Entry 3VW3 (X-ray diffraction, 2.50 A resolution); this record covers chains L and A of the 4 polymer chains in the assembly.

[Chain L]
Protein: Anti-(6-4) photoproduct antibody 64M-5 Fab (light chain)
Organism: Mus musculus
Notes: antibody fragment or engineered binder
Chain sequence (217 residues; each row starts with the number of its first residue; note: 1 number in that range is skipped by the numbering (no residue carries it; nothing is unmodelled there); a row labelled like 27A-27E holds insertion residues (27A, then the next letters in order)):
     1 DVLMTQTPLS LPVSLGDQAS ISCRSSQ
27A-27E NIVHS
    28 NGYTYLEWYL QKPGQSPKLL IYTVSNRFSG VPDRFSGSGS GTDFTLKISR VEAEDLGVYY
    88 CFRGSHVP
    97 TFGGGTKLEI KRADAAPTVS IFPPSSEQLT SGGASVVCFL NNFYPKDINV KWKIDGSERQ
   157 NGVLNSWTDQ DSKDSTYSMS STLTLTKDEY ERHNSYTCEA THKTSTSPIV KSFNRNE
Not modelled in the structure: 1, 213
Cystine bridges: Cys23-Cys88, Cys134-Cys194

[Chain A]
Molecule: 18-nt DNA strand
Sequence (18 nucleotides; numbered 1 to 18; the number before each row is that of its first residue):
     1 GCGAGTGAXX ATGGACGG
Modified positions: 64T (5-hydroxy-thymidine-5'-monophosphate) at position 9; 5PY (1-(2'-deoxy-5'-O-phosphono-beta-D-erythro-pentofuranosyl)-5-methylpyrimidin-2(1h)-one) at position 10

[Interface between chain L and chain A]
Contacting residue pairs - 11 pairs, chain L then chain A:
  His27D(L) with 64T_9(A), salt bridge to the phosphate
  Asn28(L) with DA8(A), sugar contact
  Tyr30(L) with DA8(A), stacking on the base
  Tyr32(L) with DA8(A), hydrogen bond to the base; 64T_9(A), hydrogen bond to the sugar
  Thr50(L) with DA8(A), base contact
  Gly91(L) with 5PY_10(A), sugar contact
  Ser92(L) with 64T_9(A), phosphate contact; 5PY_10(A), phosphate contact
  His93(L) with 5PY_10(A), hydrogen bond to the phosphate; DA11(A), stacking on the base
Other interface residues (no listed pair), chain L (9 interface residues in all): Pro95

[Overview]
9 residues of chain L face 4 of chain A across their interface, with 3 hydrogen bonds, 1 salt bridge and 2
aromatic stacking contacts. Polar contacts include Tyr32(L)-DA8(A), Tyr32(L)-64T_9(A) and His93(L)-5PY_10(A).
Chain L is Anti-(6-4) photoproduct antibody 64M-5 Fab (light chain) (Mus musculus) and chain A is an 18-nt DNA
strand; the structure, Antibody 64M-5 Fab in complex with a double-stranded DNA (6-4) photoproduct, was
determined by X-ray diffraction.
